Entry 8PP7 (electron microscopy, 2.91 A resolution); this record covers chains G and J of the 14 polymer chains in the assembly.

# Chain G
Name: Histone H2A
From: Drosophila melanogaster
UniProt: P84051 (H2A_DROME); residues 1-123 here correspond to UniProt positions 2-124 (UniProt number = residue number + 1)
Sequence (123 residues; each row starts with the number of its first residue):
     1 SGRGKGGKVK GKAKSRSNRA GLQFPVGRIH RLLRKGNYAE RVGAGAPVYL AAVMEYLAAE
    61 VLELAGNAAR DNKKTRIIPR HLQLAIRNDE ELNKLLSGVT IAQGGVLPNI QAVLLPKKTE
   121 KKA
Not modelled in the structure: 1-10, 118-123
Swiss-Prot annotation at these positions:
  - modified residue: Ser1 (N-acetylserine), Lys35 (N6-succinyllysine), Gln103 (N5-methylglutamine), Thr119 (Phosphothreonine)
  - cross-link: Lys118 (Glycyl lysine isopeptide (Lys-Gly) (interchain with G-Cter in ubiquitin))

# Chain J
Molecule: 248-nt DNA strand
From: Homo sapiens
Sequence (248 nucleotides; each row starts with the number of its first residue; numbers below 1 keep their minus sign (DC-134 is residue -134)):
  -134 CCAAGCTTGC ATGCCTGCAG GTCGACTCTA GAGATATCCC GAGTCGCTGT TCAATAAATA
   -74 CACAGGATGT ATATATCTGA CACGTGCCTG GAGATTAGGG AGTAATCCCC TTGGCGGTTA
   -14 AAACGCGGGG GACAGCGCGT ACGTGCGTTT AAGCGGTGCT AGAGCTGTCT ACGACCAATT
    46 GAGCGGCCTC GGCACCGGGA TTCTCCAGGT CCGCCGCGTA TAGGGTCCAT CACATAAGCC
   106 CGAGATAT
Not modelled in the structure: -134 to -78, 76-113

# Chain G / chain J interface
Residue-residue contacts - 13 pairs, chain G then chain J:
  Arg28(G) - DG48(J)  phosphate contact
  Arg28(G) - DC49(J)  salt bridge to the phosphate
  Arg34(G) - DA39(J)  phosphate contact
  Arg41(G) - DG38(J)  phosphate contact
  Arg41(G) - DA39(J)  phosphate contact
  Val42(G) - DG38(J)  sugar contact
  Val42(G) - DA39(J)  hydrogen bond to the phosphate
  Gly43(G) - DG38(J)  phosphate contact
  Ala44(G) - DG38(J)  hydrogen bond to the phosphate
  Lys74(G) - DA59(J)  salt bridge to the phosphate
  Thr75(G) - DC58(J)  hydrogen bond to the phosphate
  Arg76(G) - DG57(J)  sugar contact
  Arg76(G) - DC58(J)  hydrogen bond to the phosphate
Other interface residues (no listed pair), chain G (10 interface residues in all): Glu40

# Overview
10 residues of chain G and 7 residues of chain J are in contact; the contacts include 4 hydrogen bonds and 2
salt bridges. Polar pairs include Val42(G)-DA39(J), Ala44(G)-DG38(J) and Thr75(G)-DC58(J).
Chain G is Histone H2A (Drosophila melanogaster) and chain J is a 248-nt DNA strand (Homo sapiens); the
structure, human RYBP-PRC1 bound to mononucleosome, was determined by electron microscopy.
